4DR5 - chains A and T of the 23 polymer chains in the assembly; structure by X-ray diffraction, 3.45 A resolution.

[Chain A]
Molecule: 16S rRNA
Organism: Thermus thermophilus
Sequence (1522 nucleotides; each row starts with the number of its first residue; note: 42 numbers in that range are skipped by the numbering (no residue carries them; nothing is unmodelled there); a row labelled like 190A-190L holds insertion residues (190A, then the next letters in order); numbering starts at 0):
     0 UUUGUUGGAG AGUUUGAUCC UGGCUCAGGG UGAACGCUGG CGGCGUGCCU AAGACAUGCA
    60 AGUCGUGCGG G
    73 CCGCGGGGUU UU
    88 ACUCCG
    95 UGGUC
   101 AGCGGCGGAC GGGUGAGUAA CGCGUGGGU
  129A G
   130 ACCUACCCGG AAGAGGGGGA CAACCCGGGG AAACUCGGGC UAAUCCCCCA UGUGGACCCG
   190 C
190A-190L CCCUUGGGGUGU
   191 GUCCAAAGGG CUUU
   216 GCCCGCUUCC GGAUGGGCCC GCGUCCCAUC AGCUAGUUGG UGGGGUAAUG GCCCACCAAG
   276 GCGACGACGG GUAGCCGGUC UGAGAGGAUG GCCGGCCACA GGGGCACUGA GACACGGGCC
   336 CCACUCCUAC GGGAGGCAGC AGUUAGGAAU CUUCCGCAAU GGGCGCAAGC CUGACGGAGC
   396 GACGCCGCUU GGAGGAAGAA GCCCUUCGGG GUGUAAACUC CUGAA
   442 CCCGGGACGA AACCCCCGAC GA
   474 GGGGACUGAC GGUACCGGG
   494 GUAAUAGCGC CGGCCAACUC CGUGCCAGCA GCCGCGGUAA UACGGAGGGC GCGAGCGUUA
   554 CCCGGAUUCA CUGGGCGUAA AGGGCGUGUA GGCGGCCUGG GGCGUCCCAU GUGAAAGACC
   614 ACGGCUCAAC CGUGGGGGAG CGUGGGAUAC GCUCAGGCUA GACGGUGGGA GAGGGUGGUG
   674 GAAUUCCCGG AGUAGCGGUG AAAUGCGCAG AUACCGGGAG GAACGCCGAU GGCGAAGGCA
   734 GCCACCUGGU CCACCCGUGA CGCUGAGGCG CGAAAGCGUG GGGAGCAAAC CGGAUUAGAU
   794 ACCCGGGUAG UCCACGCCCU AAACGAUGCG CGCUAGGUCU CUGGGUCU
   848 CCUGGGGGCC GAAGCUAACG CGUUAAGCGC GCCGCCUGGG GAGUACGGCC GCAAGGCUGA
   908 AACUCAAAGG AAUUGACGGG GGCCCGCACA AGCGGUGGAG CAUGUGGUUU AAUUCGAAGX
   968 AACGCGAAGA ACCUUACCAG GCCUUGACAU GCUAGG
 1003A G
  1004 AACCCGGGUG AAAGCCUGGG GUGCCCC
1030A-1030D GCGA
  1031 GGGGAGCCCU AGCACAGGUG CUGCAUGGCC GUCGUCAGCU CGUGCCGUGA GGUGUUGGGU
  1091 UAAGUCCCGC AACGAGCGCA ACCCCCGCCG UUAGUUGCCA GCGGUUCGGC CGGGCACUCU
  1151 AACGGGACUG CCCGCGAAA
  1171 GCGGGAGGAA GGAGGGGACG ACGUCUGGUC AGCAUGGCCC UUACGGCCUG GGCGACACAC
  1231 GUGCUACAAU GCCCACUACA AAGCGAUGCC ACCCGGCAAC GGGGAGCUAA UCGCAAAAAG
  1291 GUGGGCCCAG UUCGGAUUGG GGUCUGCAAC CCGACCCCAU GAAGCCGGAA UCGCUAGUAA
  1351 UCGCGGAUCA G
 1361A C
  1362 CAUGCCGCGG UGAAUACGUU CCCGGGCCUU GUACACACXG CCXGUXACGC CAUGGGAGCG
  1422 GGCUCUACCC GAAGUCGCCG GG
  1446 AGCCUACGGG
  1459 CAGGCGCCGA GGGUAGGGCC CGUGACUGGG GCGAAGUCGU AACAAGGUAG CUGUACCGGA
  1519 AGGUGCGGCU GGAUCCACUC CUUUCU
Unresolved in the structure: 0-4, 1534-1538
Sequence notes: conflict C1534 (A2157 in M26923.1), A1535 (C2158 in M26923.1)
Modified / non-standard residues: PSU (pseudouridine-5'-monophosphate) at position 516, 7MG (7N-methyl-8-hydroguanosine-5'-monophosphate) at position 527, M2G (N2-dimethylguanosine-5'-monophosphate) at position 966, 5MC (5-methylcytidine-5'-monophosphate) at position 967, 2MG (2N-methylguanosine-5'-monophosphate) at position 1207, 5MC (5-methylcytidine-5'-monophosphate) at position 1400, 4OC (4n,o2'-methylcytidine-5'-monophosphate) at position 1402, 5MC (5-methylcytidine-5'-monophosphate) at position 1404, 5MC (5-methylcytidine-5'-monophosphate) at position 1407, UR3 (3-methyluridine-5'-monophoshate) at position 1498, MA6 (6N-dimethyladenosine-5'-monophoshate) at position 1518, MA6 (6N-dimethyladenosine-5'-monophoshate) at position 1519, PSU (pseudouridine-5'-monophosphate) at position 1540, PSU (pseudouridine-5'-monophosphate) at position 1541
Ion coordination: Mg2+ site 1 near U5 (its only coordinating residue here); Mg2+ site 2 near G21 (its only coordinating residue here); Mg2+ site 3 near A33 (its only coordinating residue here); Mg2+ site 4: C48, G115; Mg2+ site 5 near A53 (its only coordinating residue here); Mg2+ site 6: C58, A59, U387; Mg2+ site 7: A59, C386, U387; Mg2+ site 8: U62, G105; Mg2+ site 9: G107, G324; Mg2+ site 10: A109, G331; Mg2+ site 11: G117, G289; Mg2+ site 12: C121, G124, U125; 94 more Mg2+ sites not listed
Small-molecule neighbours: streptomycin (SRY): U12, U13, U14, C526, 7MG_527, C912, A913, A914, A915, C1490, G1491

[Chain T]
Molecule: 30S ribosomal protein S20
Organism: Thermus thermophilus
UniProt: P80380 (RS20_THET8); residue numbers follow UniProt; this construct covers 1-106
Amino-acid sequence (106 residues; each row starts with the number of its first residue):
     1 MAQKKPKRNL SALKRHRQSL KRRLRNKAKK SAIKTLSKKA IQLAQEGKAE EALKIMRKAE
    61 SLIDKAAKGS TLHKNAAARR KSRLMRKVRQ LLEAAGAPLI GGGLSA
Unresolved in the structure: 1-7

[How chain A and chain T interact]
Pairs across the interface - 93 pairs, chain A then chain T:
  A60(A) with Leu10(T), sugar contact
  G102(A) with Arg17(T), salt bridge to the phosphate
  C103(A) with Lys14(T), salt bridge to the phosphate; Arg17(T), salt bridge to the phosphate
  G104(A) with Lys14(T), hydrogen bond to the base; Gln18(T), phosphate contact; Lys21(T), salt bridge to the phosphate
  G105(A) with Arg22(T), salt bridge to the phosphate
  C106(A) with Arg15(T), base contact
  G107(A) with Arg15(T), hydrogen bond to the base
  G108(A) with Arg15(T), base contact
  C131(A) with Asn75(T), phosphate contact
  C132(A) with Lys74(T), phosphate contact; Asn75(T), phosphate contact
  U133(A) with Lys74(T), salt bridge to the phosphate
  C175(A) with Arg25(T), sugar contact; Lys29(T), phosphate contact
  C176(A) with Lys29(T), salt bridge to the phosphate
  C177(A) with Lys65(T), salt bridge to the phosphate
  C178(A) with Lys65(T), salt bridge to the phosphate
  A185(A) with Glu60(T), base contact; Ala78(T), sugar contact; Lys81(T), hydrogen bond to the base
  C186(A) with Ala78(T), sugar contact; Lys81(T), hydrogen bond to the sugar; Ser82(T), hydrogen bond to the phosphate; Met85(T), hydrogen bond to the sugar
  C187(A) with Ser82(T), hydrogen bond to the phosphate; Met85(T), sugar contact; Arg86(T), sugar contact; Arg89(T), hydrogen bond to the sugar; Leu104(T), base contact; Ser105(T), hydrogen bond to the base
  C188(A) with Arg89(T), hydrogen bond to the sugar; Ser105(T), hydrogen bond to the base
  U190L(A) with Ser105(T), hydrogen bond to the base; Ala106(T), hydrogen bond to the base
  G191(A) with Gly101(T), hydrogen bond to the sugar; Gly102(T), hydrogen bond to the sugar; Gly103(T), hydrogen bond to the base; Leu104(T), sugar contact; Ser105(T), base contact
  U192(A) with Arg57(T), sugar contact; Glu60(T), hydrogen bond to the sugar; Gly102(T), sugar contact; Gly103(T), sugar contact
  C193(A) with Arg57(T), sugar contact; Glu60(T), sugar contact; Ser61(T), hydrogen bond to the phosphate; Asp64(T), hydrogen bond to the sugar
  C194(A) with Ser61(T), hydrogen bond to the phosphate; Asp64(T), sugar contact; Lys65(T), phosphate contact; Lys68(T), phosphate contact
  A195(A) with Lys65(T), phosphate contact; Lys68(T), salt bridge to the phosphate
  A196(A) with Lys68(T), salt bridge to the phosphate
  G259(A) with Arg83(T), salt bridge to the phosphate
  G260(A) with Arg83(T), salt bridge to the phosphate
  U261(A) with Arg79(T), salt bridge to the phosphate; Arg80(T), salt bridge to the phosphate; Arg83(T), base contact
  A262(A) with Lys74(T), sugar contact; Asn75(T), hydrogen bond to the sugar; Ala76(T), phosphate contact
  A263(A) with Arg79(T), salt bridge to the phosphate
  C322(A) with Ser19(T), sugar contact; Arg23(T), sugar contact
  U323(A) with Ser19(T), sugar contact; Arg22(T), phosphate contact; Arg23(T), phosphate contact; Asn26(T), hydrogen bond to the phosphate
  G324(A) with Arg22(T), salt bridge to the phosphate; Asn26(T), hydrogen bond to the phosphate; Ser70(T), hydrogen bond to the phosphate
  A325(A) with Ser70(T), phosphate contact
  G332(A) with Leu10(T), phosphate contact
  G333(A) with His16(T), sugar contact
  G1438(A) with Lys34(T), salt bridge to the phosphate
  C1439(A) with Lys38(T), salt bridge to the phosphate
  G1453(A) with Leu36(T), sugar contact; Lys39(T), hydrogen bond to the phosphate; Lys58(T), base contact
  G1454(A) with Thr35(T), phosphate contact; Lys39(T), salt bridge to the phosphate
  G1455(A) with Ala28(T), phosphate contact; Ser31(T), phosphate contact; Ala32(T), phosphate contact; Thr35(T), hydrogen bond to the phosphate
  C1459(A) with Lys27(T), phosphate contact; Ala28(T), phosphate contact; Ser31(T), hydrogen bond to the phosphate
  A1460(A) with Lys27(T), salt bridge to the phosphate
Also at the interface, not in a pair above, chain A (49 interface residues in all): G61, G184, G258, U1436, C1437
Also at the interface, not in a pair above, chain T (52 interface residues in all): Ala12, Leu24, His73, Lys87

[In short]
Chain A and chain T form an interface of 49 and 52 residues respectively; the contacts include 27 hydrogen
bonds and 21 salt bridges. Polar pairs include G104(A)-Lys14(T), G107(A)-Arg15(T) and A185(A)-Lys81(T).
Ligands of chain A: streptomycin. C48(A) and G115(A) form the Mg2+ site 4.
Here chain A is 16S rRNA and chain T is 30S ribosomal protein S20, both from Thermus thermophilus. Entry 4DR5
(Crystal structure of the Thermus thermophilus (HB8) 30S ribosomal subunit with codon, crystallographically
disordered cognate transfer ...) was determined by X-ray diffraction, deposited together with 4DR1, 4DR2,
4DR3, 4DR4, 4DR6 and 4DR7.
